3L89 - chains A and M of the 6 polymer chains in the assembly; structure by X-ray diffraction, 3.50 A resolution.

[Chain A]
Protein: Fiber protein
From: Human adenovirus 21
Notes: fragment: Ad21 fiber knob
UniProt: Q2KS96 (Q2KS96_9ADEN); numbering as in UniProt (aligned over 123-323)
Amino-acid sequence (201 residues; row label = number of the first residue in the row):
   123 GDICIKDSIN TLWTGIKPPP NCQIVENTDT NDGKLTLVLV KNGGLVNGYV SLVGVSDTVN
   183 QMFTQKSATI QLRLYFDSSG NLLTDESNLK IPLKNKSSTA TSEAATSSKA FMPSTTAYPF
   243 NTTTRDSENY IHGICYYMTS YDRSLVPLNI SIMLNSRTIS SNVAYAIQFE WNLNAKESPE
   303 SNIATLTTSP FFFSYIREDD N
Not modelled in the structure: 123-128, 220-228, 246, 322-323
Reported in the primary citation:
  - conformationally variable residues (loop rearrangement): Phe-242 to Asp-248

[Chain M]
Protein: Membrane cofactor protein
From: Homo sapiens
Notes: fragment: CD46 SCR1 and SCR2 domains
UniProt: P15529 (MCP_HUMAN); residues 1-126 here correspond to UniProt positions 35-160 (UniProt number = residue number + 34)
Amino-acid sequence (126 residues; row label = number of the first residue in the row):
     1 CEEPPTFEAM ELIGKPKPYY EIGERVDYKC KKGYFYIPPL ATHTICDRNH TWLPVSDDAC
    61 YRETCPYIRD PLNGQAVPAN GTYEFGYQMH FICNEGYYLI GEEILYCELK GSVAIWSGKP
   121 PICEKV
UniProt features mapped onto this chain:
  - glycosylation (N-linked (GlcNAc...) asparagine): Asn-49, Asn-80
Disulfide bonds: Cys-1/Cys-46, Cys-30/Cys-60, Cys-65/Cys-107, Cys-93/Cys-123
Covalent attachments: N-acetylglucosamine (NAG) linked to Asn-80
Reported in the primary citation:
  - post-translational modification sites: Asn-49, Asn-80

[How chain A and chain M interact]
Pairs across the interface (25; chain A residue first):
  Gln-193(A) with Ser-112(M), hydrogen bond
  Asp-207(A) with Ile-13(M)
  Glu-208(A) with Ile-13(M)
  Asn-243(A) with Phe-35(M)
  Thr-244(A) with Phe-35(M); Ile-37(M)
  Thr-245(A) with Thr-64(M)
  Arg-247(A) with Glu-63(M), salt bridge; Ser-112(M), hydrogen bond (side chain-backbone); Val-113(M)
  Arg-279(A) with Phe-35(M); Glu-63(M), salt bridge
  Thr-280(A) with Phe-35(M); Tyr-36(M), hydrogen bond (backbone-backbone)
  Ile-281(A) with Lys-29(M); Cys-30(M), hydrogen bond (backbone-backbone); Tyr-36(M)
  Ser-282(A) with Tyr-28(M), hydrogen bond (side chain-backbone); Tyr-36(M); Thr-42(M)
  Ser-283(A) with Arg-25(M); Tyr-36(M); Thr-42(M), hydrogen bond
  Asn-284(A) with Arg-25(M); Asp-27(M)
Other interface residues (no listed pair), chain A (14 interface residues in all): Tyr-252
Interface features reported in the paper:
  - pairs named by the authors: Arg-247(A)/Glu-63(M) (salt bridge), Arg-247(A)/Ser-112(M) (hydrogen bond), Arg-279(A)/Glu-63(M) (salt bridge), Arg-279(A)/Phe-35(M)
  - interface residues, chain M: Tyr-36(M)

[Summary]
Chain A and chain M each contribute 14 residues to their interface, with 6 hydrogen bonds and 2 salt bridges.
Polar pairs include Arg-247(A)/Glu-63(M), Arg-279(A)/Glu-63(M) and Gln-193(A)/Ser-112(M). The authors report
salt bridges between Arg-247(A) and Glu-63(M) and Arg-279(A) and Glu-63(M); a hydrogen bond between Arg-247(A)
and Ser-112(M); a contact between Arg-279(A) and Phe-35(M). The paper reports the interface residue Tyr-36(M);
modification sites Asn-49(M) and Asn-80(M).
Here chain A is Fiber protein (Human adenovirus 21) and chain M is Membrane cofactor protein (Homo sapiens).
Entry 3L89 (Human Adenovirus type 21 knob in complex with domains SCR1 and SCR2 of CD46 (membrane cofactor
...) was determined by X-ray diffraction (same publication as 3L88).
